7TBX - chain A; structure by X-ray diffraction, 3.16 A resolution.

[Chain A]
Protein: Carbapenem-hydrolyzing beta-lactamase KPC
From: Klebsiella pneumoniae
Notes: EC 3.5.2.6
Reference sequence: Q9F663 (BLKPC_KLEPN); the author numbering skips numbers that UniProt does not, so the offset changes along the chain: 23-57 = UniProt 23-57; 59-252 = UniProt 58-251; 254-291 = UniProt 252-289
Chain sequence (267 residues; each row starts with the number of its first residue; note: 2 numbers in that range are skipped by the numbering (no residue carries them; nothing is unmodelled there)):
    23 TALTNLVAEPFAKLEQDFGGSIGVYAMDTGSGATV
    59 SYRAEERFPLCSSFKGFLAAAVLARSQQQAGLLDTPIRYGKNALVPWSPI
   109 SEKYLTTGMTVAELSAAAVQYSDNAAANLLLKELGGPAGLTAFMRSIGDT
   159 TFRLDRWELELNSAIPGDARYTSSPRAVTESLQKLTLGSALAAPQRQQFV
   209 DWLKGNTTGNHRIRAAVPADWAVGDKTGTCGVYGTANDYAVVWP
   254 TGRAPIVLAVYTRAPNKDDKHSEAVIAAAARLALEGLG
Not modelled in the structure: 23, 163-178, 239-241, 268-274
Disulfide bonds: Cys-69/Cys-238
Sequence notes: engineered mutation Tyr-179 (Asp178 in Q9F663)
What the authors report for this chain:
  - conformationally variable residues (order/disorder transition): Asp-163 to Arg-178, Gly-239 to Tyr-241, Arg-266 to His-274
  - mutagenesis - D179Y (2-fold): decreased binding to vaborbactam (citing earlier work)
  - mutagenesis - D179Y (20-fold): decreased binding to avibactam (citing earlier work)

[Overview]
From the paper: D179Y reduces binding to vaborbactam; conformational variability at Asp-163, Gly-239 and
Arg-266.
Chain A is Carbapenem-hydrolyzing beta-lactamase KPC (Klebsiella pneumoniae); the structure, Crystal structure
of D179Y KPC-2 beta-lactamase, was determined by X-ray diffraction, deposited together with 7TB7 and 7TC1.
